5GTC - chains G and J of the 11 polymer chains in the assembly; structure by X-ray diffraction, 2.70 A resolution.

Chain G:
Molecule: Histone H2A type 1-B/E
From: Homo sapiens
UniProtKB: P04908 (H2A1B_HUMAN); residues 0-129 here correspond to UniProt positions 1-130 (UniProt number = residue number + 1)
Chain sequence (133 residues; numbered -3 to 129; the number before each row is that of its first residue; numbers below 1 keep their minus sign (Gly-3 is residue -3)):
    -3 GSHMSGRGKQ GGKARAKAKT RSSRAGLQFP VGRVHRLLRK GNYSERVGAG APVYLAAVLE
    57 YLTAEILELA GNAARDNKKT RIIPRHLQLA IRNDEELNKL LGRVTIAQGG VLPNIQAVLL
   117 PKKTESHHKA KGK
Unresolved in the structure: -3 to 11, 119-129
Construct notes: expression tag (-3 to -1)
Swiss-Prot annotation at these positions:
  - modified residue: Ser1 (N-acetylserine), Arg3 (Citrulline), Lys5 (N6-(2-hydroxyisobutyryl)lysine), Lys9 (N6-(2-hydroxyisobutyryl)lysine), Lys13 (N6-(beta-hydroxybutyryl)lysine), Lys36 (N6-(2-hydroxyisobutyryl)lysine), Lys74 (N6-(2-hydroxyisobutyryl)lysine), Lys75 (N6-(2-hydroxyisobutyryl)lysine), Lys95 (N6-(2-hydroxyisobutyryl)lysine), Gln104 (N5-methylglutamine), Lys118 (N6-(2-hydroxyisobutyryl)lysine), Lys119 (N6-crotonyllysine), Thr120 (Phosphothreonine), Lys125 (N6-crotonyllysine)
  - cross-link (Glycyl lysine isopeptide (Lys-Gly)): Lys13 (interchain with G-Cter in ubiquitin), Lys15 (interchain with G-Cter in ubiquitin), Lys119 (interchain with G-Cter in ubiquitin)

Chain J:
Molecule: 146-nt DNA strand
From: Homo sapiens
Sequence (146 nucleotides; row label = number of the first residue in the row):
   147 ATCAATATCC ACCTGCAGAT TCTACCAAAA GTGTATTTGG AAACTGCTCC ATCAAAAGGC
   207 ATGTTCAGCT GAATTCAGCT GAACATGCCT TTTGATGGAG CAGTTTCCAA ATACACTTTT
   267 GGTAGAATCT GCAGGTGGAT ATTGAT

How chain G and chain J interact:
Residue-residue contacts - 16 pairs, chain G then chain J:
  Ala12(G) - DT178(J)  phosphate contact
  Ala12(G) - DG179(J)  phosphate contact
  Lys13(G) - DT178(J)  phosphate contact
  Ala14(G) - DG177(J)  phosphate contact
  Ala14(G) - DT178(J)  phosphate contact
  Lys15(G) - DG177(J)  phosphate contact
  Lys15(G) - DT178(J)  salt bridge to the phosphate
  Thr16(G) - DG177(J)  phosphate contact
  Arg17(G) - DG177(J)  salt bridge to the phosphate
  Gly28(G) - DA176(J)  phosphate contact
  Gly28(G) - DG177(J)  phosphate contact
  Arg29(G) - DA176(J)  hydrogen bond to the phosphate
  Arg32(G) - DA175(J)  phosphate contact
  Arg32(G) - DA176(J)  salt bridge to the phosphate
  Arg42(G) - DG185(J)  sugar contact
  Arg77(G) - DT166(J)  sugar contact
Also at the interface, not in a pair above, chain J (8 interface residues in all): DT184

Summary:
The interface between chain G and chain J involves 11 residues on one side and 8 on the other, with 1 hydrogen
bond and 3 salt bridges. Polar pairs include Arg29(G)-DA176(J), Lys15(G)-DT178(J) and Arg17(G)-DG177(J).
Chain G is Histone H2A type 1-B/E and chain J is a 146-nt DNA strand, both from Homo sapiens; the structure,
Crystal structure of complex between DMAP-SH conjugated with a Kaposi's sarcoma herpesvirus LANA peptide
(5-15) and ..., was determined by X-ray diffraction.
